PDB entry 9RJS | electron microscopy, 2.59 A resolution | chains E and Y of the 7 polymer chains in the assembly

# Chain E
Name: PHIKZ123
Source organism: Phikzvirus phiKZ
Reference sequence: Q8SD39 (Q8SD39_BPDPK); numbering as in UniProt (aligned over 1-543)
Chain sequence (543 residues; numbered 1 to 543; the number before each row is that of its first residue):
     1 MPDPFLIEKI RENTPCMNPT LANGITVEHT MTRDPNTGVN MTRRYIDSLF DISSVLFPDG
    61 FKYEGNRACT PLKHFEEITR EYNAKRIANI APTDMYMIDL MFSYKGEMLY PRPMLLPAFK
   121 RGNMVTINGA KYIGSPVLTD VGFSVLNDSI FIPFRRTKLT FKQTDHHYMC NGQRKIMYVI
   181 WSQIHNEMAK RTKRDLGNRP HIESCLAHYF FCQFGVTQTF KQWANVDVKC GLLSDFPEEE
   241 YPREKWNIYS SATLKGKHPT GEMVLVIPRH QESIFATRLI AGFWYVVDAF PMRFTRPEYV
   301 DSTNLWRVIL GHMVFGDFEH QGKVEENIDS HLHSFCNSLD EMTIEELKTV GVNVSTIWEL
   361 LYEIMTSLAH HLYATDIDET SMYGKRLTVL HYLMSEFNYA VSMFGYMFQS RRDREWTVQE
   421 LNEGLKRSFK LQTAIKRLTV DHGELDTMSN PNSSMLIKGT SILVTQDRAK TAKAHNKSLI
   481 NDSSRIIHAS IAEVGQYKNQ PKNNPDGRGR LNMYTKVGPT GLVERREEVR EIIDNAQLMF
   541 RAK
Not modelled in the structure: 1, 192-200, 231-246, 253-262, 271-272, 316-319, 472-483, 543
Construct notes: conflict Gly-197 (Asp in Q8SD39)

# Chain Y
Molecule: DNA - cctatattgtaactttaggcttttgggaactcctctcatattcccatagcaaatacattcactaaaattactcat
Sequence (75 nucleotides; each row starts with the number of its first residue):
     1 CCTATATTGT AACTTTAGGC TTTTGGGAAC TCCTCTCATA TTCCCATAGC AAATACATTC
    61 ACTAAAATTA CTCAT
Not modelled in the structure: 1-38, 65-75

# How chain E and chain Y interact
Residue-residue contacts (8; chain E residue first):
  Tyr-82(E) / DC44(Y)  stacking on the base
  Asn-128(E) / DT41(Y)  hydrogen bond to the base
  Lys-430(E) / DC43(Y)  phosphate contact
  Lys-430(E) / DC44(Y)  salt bridge to the phosphate
  Leu-431(E) / DC43(Y)  phosphate contact
  Gln-432(E) / DT42(Y)  sugar contact
  Gln-432(E) / DC43(Y)  hydrogen bond to the phosphate
  Lys-436(E) / DT42(Y)  hydrogen bond to the base
Also at the interface, not in a pair above, chain E (11 interface residues in all): Asn-89, Lys-426, Thr-433, Ile-435, Val-440
Also at the interface, not in a pair above, chain Y (5 interface residues in all): DC45

# In short
The interface between chain E and chain Y involves 11 residues on one side and 5 on the other; the contacts
include 3 hydrogen bonds, 1 salt bridge and 1 aromatic stacking contact. Among the polar pairs are
Asn-128(E)/DT41(Y), Lys-436(E)/DT42(Y) and Gln-432(E)/DC43(Y).
Here chain E is PHIKZ123 (Phikzvirus phiKZ) and chain Y is DNA -
cctatattgtaactttaggcttttgggaactcctctcatattcccatagcaaatacattcactaaaattactcat. Entry 9RJS (Structure of the
Bacteriophage PhiKZ non-virion RNA Polymerase bound to an analogue of its promoter) was determined by electron
microscopy (same publication as 8QUE).
